Entry 2XNX (X-ray diffraction, 3.30 A resolution); this record covers chains H and M of the 14 polymer chains in the assembly.

== Chain H ==
Molecule: Fibrinogen beta chain
Source organism: Homo sapiens
Notes: fragment: fragment d, residues 164-491
UniProt: P02675 (FIBB_HUMAN); residues 134-461 here correspond to UniProt positions 164-491 (UniProt number = residue number + 30)
Sequence (328 residues; numbered 134 to 461; the number before each row is that of its first residue):
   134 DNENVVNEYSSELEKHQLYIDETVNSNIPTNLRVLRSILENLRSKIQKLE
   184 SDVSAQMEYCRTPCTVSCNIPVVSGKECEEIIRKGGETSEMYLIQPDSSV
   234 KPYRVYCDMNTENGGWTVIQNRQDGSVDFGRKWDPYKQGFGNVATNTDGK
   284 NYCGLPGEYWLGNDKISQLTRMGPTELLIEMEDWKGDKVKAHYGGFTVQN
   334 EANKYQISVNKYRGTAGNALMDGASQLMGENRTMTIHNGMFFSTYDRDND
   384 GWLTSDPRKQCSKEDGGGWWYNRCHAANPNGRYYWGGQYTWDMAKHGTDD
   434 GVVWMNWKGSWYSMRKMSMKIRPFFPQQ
Not modelled in the structure: 134-147, 461
Cystine bridges: Cys201-Cys286, Cys211-Cys240, Cys394-Cys407
Swiss-Prot annotation at these positions:
  - glycosylation: Asn364 (N-linked (GlcNAc...) asparagine)

== Chain M ==
Molecule: M protein
Source organism: Streptococcus pyogenes
Notes: fragment: bc1 fragment of m1, residues 128-263
UniProt: Q48WD8 (Q48WD8_STRP1); residue numbers follow UniProt; this construct covers 128-263
Sequence (146 residues; row label = number of the first residue in the row):
   126 MVWDRQRLEKELEEKKEALELAIDQASRDYHRATALEKELEEKKKALELA
   176 IDQASQDYNRANVLEKELEAITREQEINRNLLGNAKLELDQLSSEKEQLT
   226 IEKAKLEEEKQISDASRQSLRRDLDASREAKKQVEKDLLEHHHHHH
Not modelled in the structure: 126-131, 240-271
Differences from the reference sequence: expression tag (126-127, 264-271); conflict Ala195 (Thr in Q48WD8)
What the authors report for this chain:
  - conformationally variable residues (register shift): Tyr155, Tyr183

== Chain H / chain M interface ==
Residue-residue contacts - 8 pairs, chain H then chain M:
  Arg169(H) - Ala179(M)
  Arg169(H) - Tyr183(M)
  Ser170(H) - Tyr183(M)
  Glu173(H) - Ser180(M)
  Glu173(H) - Tyr183(M)
  Arg176(H) - Glu173(M)  salt bridge
  Arg176(H) - Ile176(M)
  Arg176(H) - Asp177(M)  salt bridge
The authors on this interface:
  - interface residues, chain M: Tyr183(M)

== In short ==
Chain H and chain M form an interface of 4 and 6 residues respectively; the contacts include 2 salt bridges.
Polar contacts include Arg176(H)-Glu173(M) and Arg176(H)-Asp177(M). From the paper: the interface residue
Tyr183(M); conformational variability at Tyr155(M) and Tyr183(M).
Here chain H is Fibrinogen beta chain (Homo sapiens) and chain M is M protein (Streptococcus pyogenes). Entry
2XNX (BC1 fragment of streptococcal M1 protein in complex with human fibrinogen) was determined by X-ray
diffraction, deposited together with 2XNY.
